PDB entry 8CLH | X-ray diffraction, 2.50 A resolution | chains A and E of the 6 polymer chains in the assembly

== Chain A ==
Name: Tubulin alpha-1B chain
From: Bos taurus
UniProt: P81947 (TBA1B_BOVIN); numbering as in UniProt (aligned over 1-440)
Amino-acid sequence (440 residues; row label = number of the first residue in the row):
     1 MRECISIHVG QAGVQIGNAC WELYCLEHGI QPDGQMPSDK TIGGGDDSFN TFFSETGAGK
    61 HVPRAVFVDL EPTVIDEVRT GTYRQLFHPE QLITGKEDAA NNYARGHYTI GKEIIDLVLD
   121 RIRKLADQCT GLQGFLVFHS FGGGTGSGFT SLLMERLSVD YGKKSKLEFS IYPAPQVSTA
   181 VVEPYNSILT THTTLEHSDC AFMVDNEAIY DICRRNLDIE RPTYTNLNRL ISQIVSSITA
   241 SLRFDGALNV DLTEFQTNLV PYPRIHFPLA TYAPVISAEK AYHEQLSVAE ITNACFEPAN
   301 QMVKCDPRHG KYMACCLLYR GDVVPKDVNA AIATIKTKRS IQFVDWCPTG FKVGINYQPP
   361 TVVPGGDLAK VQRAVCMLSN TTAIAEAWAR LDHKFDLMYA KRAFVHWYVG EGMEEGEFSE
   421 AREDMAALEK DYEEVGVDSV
Not modelled in the structure: 440

== Chain E ==
Name: Stathmin-4
From: Rattus norvegicus
UniProt: P63043 (STMN4_RAT); residues 6-143 here correspond to UniProt positions 50-187 (UniProt number = residue number + 44)
Amino-acid sequence (138 residues; row label = number of the first residue in the row):
     6 MEVIELNKCT SGQSFEVILK PPSFDGVPEF NASLPRRRDP SLEEIQKKLE AAEERRKYQE
    66 AELLKHLAEK REHEREVIQK AIEENNNFIK MAKEKLAQKM ESNKENREAH LAAMLERLQE
   126 KDKHAEEVRK NKELKEEA
Not modelled in the structure: 29-43
Curated features (UniProtKB/Swiss-Prot):
  - modified residue: Ser46 (Phosphoserine)

== How chain A and chain E interact ==
Contacting residue pairs (58; chain A residue first):
  His107(A) with Leu54(E)
  Tyr108(A) with Lys53(E), hydrogen bond; Leu54(E), hydrophobic; Ala57(E), hydrophobic
  Thr109(A) with Arg61(E), hydrogen bond
  Lys112(A) with Glu58(E), salt bridge
  Leu152(A) with Ile50(E), hydrophobic
  Glu155(A) with Ile50(E)
  Arg156(A) with Leu47(E)
  Ser158(A) with Asp44(E)
  Val159(A) with Pro45(E); Ile50(E), hydrophobic
  His197(A) with Asp44(E), salt bridge; Pro45(E)
  Asp245(A) with Cys14(E), hydrogen bond (backbone-side chain); Thr15(E), hydrogen bond; Ser16(E)
  Gly246(A) with Cys14(E)
  Ala247(A) with Asn12(E); Ser19(E)
  Leu248(A) with Ser19(E)
  Pro325(A) with Gln18(E)
  Asn329(A) with Met6(E); Val8(E)
  Ile332(A) with Val22(E), hydrophobic
  Ala333(A) with Met6(E)
  Asp345(A) with Pro27(E); Ser28(E), hydrogen bond (backbone-backbone)
  Trp346(A) with Pro27(E)
  Cys347(A) with Pro27(E)
  Pro348(A) with Lys25(E); Pro27(E), hydrophobic
  Thr349(A) with Ile23(E); Leu24(E), hydrogen bond (backbone-backbone); Lys25(E), hydrogen bond (backbone-backbone)
  Gly350(A) with Val22(E)
  Phe351(A) with Glu21(E); Val22(E), hydrogen bond (backbone-backbone)
  Lys352(A) with Phe20(E); Glu21(E), salt bridge
  Val353(A) with Ser19(E); Phe20(E), hydrogen bond (backbone-backbone)
  Gly354(A) with Gln18(E)
  Ile355(A) with Gly17(E); Gln18(E), hydrogen bond (backbone-backbone)
  Asn356(A) with Ser16(E)
  Tyr357(A) with Thr15(E); Ser16(E), hydrogen bond (backbone-backbone); Gly17(E); Gln18(E), hydrogen bond
  Val409(A) with Gln64(E), hydrogen bond (backbone-side chain)
  Gly410(A) with Arg61(E); Gln64(E)
  Glu411(A) with Arg61(E), hydrogen bond (backbone-side chain)
  Gly412(A) with Ala57(E); Arg60(E), hydrogen bond (backbone-side chain); Arg61(E)
  Glu414(A) with Arg60(E), salt bridge
Interface residues without a listed pair, chain A (40 interface residues in all): Glu196, Val328, Lys336, Glu417
Interface residues without a listed pair, chain E (31 interface residues in all): Pro26, Ser46, Glu55

== In short ==
The interface between chain A and chain E involves 40 residues on one side and 31 on the other, with 15
hydrogen bonds and 4 salt bridges. Polar contacts include Lys112(A)-Glu58(E), His197(A)-Asp44(E) and
Lys352(A)-Glu21(E).
Here chain A is Tubulin alpha-1B chain (Bos taurus) and chain E is Stathmin-4 (Rattus norvegicus). Entry 8CLH
(Drug cocktail (Colchicine, Epothilone A, Peloruside, Ansamitocin P3, Vinblastine) bound to tubulin (T2R-TTL)
complex) was determined by X-ray diffraction, deposited together with 8CL9, 8CLB, 8CLC, 8CLD, 8CLE, 8CLF and
8CLG.
